Entry 2W0C (X-ray diffraction, 7.00 A resolution (low resolution: residue-level contacts below are approximate; hydrogen-bond / salt-bridge calls are withheld)); this record covers chains I and S of the 16 polymer chains in the assembly.

Chain I:
Name: Major capsid protein P2
Source organism: Pseudoalteromonas phage PM2
Reference sequence: P15794 (CAPSD_BPPM2); numbering as in UniProt (aligned over 1-269)
Chain sequence (269 residues; each row starts with the number of its first residue):
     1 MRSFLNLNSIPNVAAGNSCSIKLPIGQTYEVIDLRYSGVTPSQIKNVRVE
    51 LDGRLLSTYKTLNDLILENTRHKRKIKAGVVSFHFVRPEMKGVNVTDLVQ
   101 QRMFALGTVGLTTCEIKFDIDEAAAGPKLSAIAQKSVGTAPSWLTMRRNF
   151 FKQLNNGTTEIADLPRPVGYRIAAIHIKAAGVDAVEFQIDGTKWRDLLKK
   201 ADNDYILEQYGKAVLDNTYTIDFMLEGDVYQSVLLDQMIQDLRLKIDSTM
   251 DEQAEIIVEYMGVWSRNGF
Ion coordination: Ca2+: Met-103, Ala-105, Pro-141, Trp-143

Chain S:
Name: Protein P3
Source organism: Pseudoalteromonas phage PM2
Reference sequence: Q9XJR6 (P3_BPPM2); residue numbers follow UniProt; this construct covers 1-104
Chain sequence (104 residues; numbered 1 to 104; the number before each row is that of its first residue):
     1 MNTSVPTSVPTNQSVWGNVSTGLDALISGWARVEQIKAAKASTGQGRVEQ
    51 AMTPELDNGAAVVVEAPKKAAQPSETLVFGVPQKTLLLGFGGLLVLGLVM
   101 RGNK
Not modelled in the structure: 1-20

How chain I and chain S interact:
Residue-residue contacts (35):
  Met-1(I) with Arg-47(S)
  Leu-5(I) with Glu-55(S)
  Pro-24(I) with Glu-55(S); Leu-56(S)
  Ile-25(I) with Pro-54(S); Glu-55(S); Leu-56(S)
  Gly-26(I) with Thr-53(S)
  Gln-27(I) with Thr-53(S)
  Tyr-29(I) with Glu-55(S)
  Val-95(I) with Ala-31(S)
  Leu-98(I) with Glu-34(S)
  Val-99(I) with Trp-30(S); Ala-31(S); Glu-34(S)
  Gln-100(I) with Glu-34(S)
  Arg-102(I) with Glu-34(S)
  Met-103(I) with Ile-27(S); Trp-30(S); Ala-31(S); Arg-32(S); Glu-34(S)
  Lys-135(I) with Glu-55(S)
  Val-137(I) with Lys-37(S); Gln-50(S)
  Thr-139(I) with Lys-37(S)
  Pro-141(I) with Trp-30(S)
  Ser-142(I) with Trp-30(S)
  Trp-143(I) with Trp-30(S)
  Gly-169(I) with Leu-23(S)
  Tyr-230(I) with Asp-24(S); Ile-27(S)
  Leu-234(I) with Leu-23(S)
  Val-263(I) with Trp-30(S)
  Arg-266(I) with Val-63(S)
Interface residues without a listed pair, chain I (28 interface residues in all): Thr-28, Ala-140, Arg-171, Val-229
Interface residues without a listed pair, chain S (18 interface residues in all): Ser-28, Gln-35, Asp-57

In short:
Chain I and chain S form an interface of 28 and 18 residues respectively. Met-103(I), Ala-105(I), Pro-141(I)
and Trp-143(I) form the Ca2+ site.
Here chain I is Major capsid protein P2 and chain S is Protein P3, both from Pseudoalteromonas phage PM2.
Entry 2W0C (X-ray structure of the entire lipid-containing bacteriophage PM2) was determined by X-ray
diffraction, deposited together with 2VVD, 2VVE and 2VVF.
